5ZFI - chain A; structure by X-ray diffraction, 1.80 A resolution.

# Chain A
Molecule: Kallikrein-7
Source organism: Mus musculus
Notes: EC 3.4.21.117
Reference sequence: Q91VE3 (KLK7_MOUSE); the construct lacks a stretch of the UniProt sequence and is renumbered around it, so the offset changes along the chain: 16-36 = UniProt 26-46; 38-61 = UniProt 47-70; 63-76 = UniProt 71-84; 79-125 = UniProt 85-131; 4 more segments
Chain sequence (224 residues; row label = number of the first residue in the row; note: 10 numbers in that range are skipped by the numbering (no residue carries them; nothing is unmodelled there); a row labelled like 186A-186B holds insertion residues (186A, then the next letters in order)):
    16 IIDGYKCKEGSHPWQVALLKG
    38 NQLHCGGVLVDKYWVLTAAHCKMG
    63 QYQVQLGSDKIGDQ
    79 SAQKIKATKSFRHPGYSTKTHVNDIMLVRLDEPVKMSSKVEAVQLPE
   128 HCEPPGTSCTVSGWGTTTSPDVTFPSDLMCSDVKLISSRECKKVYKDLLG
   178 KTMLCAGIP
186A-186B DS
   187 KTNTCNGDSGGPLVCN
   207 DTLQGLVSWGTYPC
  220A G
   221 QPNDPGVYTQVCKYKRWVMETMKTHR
Curated features (UniProtKB/Swiss-Prot):
  - active site (Charge relay system): His57, Asp102, Ser195
  - site: His99 (Major binding site for inhibitory zinc or copper)
Cystine bridges: Cys22-Cys157, Cys42-Cys58, Cys129-Cys232, Cys136-Cys201, Cys168-Cys182, Cys191-Cys220
Small-molecule neighbours: 6-benzyl-1 (9C9; 2-[(3Z,6R)-6-[(2,6-dichlorophenyl)methyl]-3-(dimethylhydrazinylidene)-7-oxo-1,4-diazepan-1-yl]-N-[3-(1-methyl-1H-pyrazol-4-yl)phenyl]acetamide): Leu40, His41, His57, His99, Asp102, Val149, Phe151, Thr190, Cys191, Asn192, Gly193, Ser195, Val213, Ser214, Trp215, Gly216, Thr217, Tyr218, Cys220

# In short
Bound to chain A: 6-benzyl-1. UniProt lists 3 active-site residues.
Chain A is Kallikrein-7 (Mus musculus); the structure, Mouse kallikrein 7 in complex with
6-benzyl-1,4-diazepan-7-one derivative, was determined by X-ray diffraction, deposited together with 5ZFH.
